Entry 6UY3 (X-ray diffraction, 2.00 A resolution); this record covers chain A.

== Chain A ==
Name: Anti-CD33 conditional scFv
Organism: Camelidae mixed library
Notes: antibody fragment or engineered binder
Sequence (271 residues; each row starts with the number of its first residue):
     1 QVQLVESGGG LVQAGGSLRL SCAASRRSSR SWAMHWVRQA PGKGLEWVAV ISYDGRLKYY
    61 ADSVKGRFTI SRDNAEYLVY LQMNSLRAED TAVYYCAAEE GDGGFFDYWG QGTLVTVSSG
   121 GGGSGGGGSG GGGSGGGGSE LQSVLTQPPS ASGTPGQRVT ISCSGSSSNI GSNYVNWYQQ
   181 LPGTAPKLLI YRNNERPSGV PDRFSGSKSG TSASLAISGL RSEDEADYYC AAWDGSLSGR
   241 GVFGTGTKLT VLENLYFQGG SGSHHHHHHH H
Disordered / not traced: 1, 121-142, 260-271
Disulfide bonds: Cys-22/Cys-96, Cys-163/Cys-230
Residues lining bound ligands: methotrexate (MTX): Val-2, Leu-4, Cys-22, Ala-23, Ala-24, Arg-26, Arg-27, Ser-28, Ser-29, Arg-30, Trp-32, Met-34, Arg-72, Asp-73, Asn-74, Tyr-77, Leu-78, Val-79, Ala-98, Tyr-108
From the paper describing this entry:
  - binding site for methotrexate: Trp-32, Arg-72, Asn-74
  - conformationally variable residues (loop rearrangement, side-chain flip): Trp-32, Asp-102

== Overview ==
Bound to chain A: methotrexate. From the paper: a binding site for methotrexate at Trp-32, Arg-72 and Asn-74;
conformational variability at Trp-32 and Asp-102.
Chain A is Anti-CD33 conditional scFv (Camelidae mixed library); the structure, Structure of anti-hCD33
conditional scFv with methotrexate, was determined by X-ray diffraction together with 6UUP from the same
study.
